Entry 9ES7 (electron microscopy, 1.94 A resolution); this record covers chains A and I of the 18 polymer chains in the assembly.

[Chain A (and I)]
Name: Cytochrome b6
Source organism: Spinacia oleracea
Notes: chain I of this document is another copy of the same molecule, construct and numbering; everything in this record applies to it too
UniProt: P00165 (CYB6_SPIOL); numbering as in UniProt (aligned over 1-215)
Chain sequence (215 residues; numbered 1 to 215; the number before each row is that of its first residue):
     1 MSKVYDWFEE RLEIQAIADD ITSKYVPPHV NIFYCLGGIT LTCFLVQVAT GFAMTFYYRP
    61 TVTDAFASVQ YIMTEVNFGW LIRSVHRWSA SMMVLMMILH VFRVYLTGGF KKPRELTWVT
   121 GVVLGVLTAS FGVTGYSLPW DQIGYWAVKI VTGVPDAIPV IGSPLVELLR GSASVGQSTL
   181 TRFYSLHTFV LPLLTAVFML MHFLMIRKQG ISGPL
Unresolved in the structure: 1
Covalent attachments: heme c (HEC) linked to Cys35
Metal / ion sites: heme Fe site 1: His86, His187; heme Fe site 2: His100, His202
Residues lining bound ligands:
  - beta-carotene (BCR): Ile32, Phe33, Ile39, Met96, Leu99
  - chlorophyll a (CLA): Met97, Ile98, Val101, Phe102, Tyr105, Gly125, Val126, Ala129, Ser130, Val133, Thr134, Phe183
  - heme c (HEC): Val30, Asn31, Tyr34, Gly38, Leu41, Thr42, Phe203, Ile206, Arg207, Gly210, Ile211
  - heme (HEM), molecule 1: Tyr34, Gly37, Gly38, Thr40, Leu41, Met93, Met97, His100, Val101, Arg103, Val104, Gly109, Arg114, Thr117, Trp118, Gly121, Val122, Leu124, Thr128, Met199, His202, Phe203, Ile206, Gly210, Ile211, Ser212
  - heme (HEM), molecule 2: Phe44, Gln47, Val48, Gly51, Phe52, Met54, Thr55, Tyr58, Arg83, His86, Arg87, Ala90, Met93, Thr128, Phe131, Gly135, Leu138, Pro139, Tyr184, His187, Thr188, Pro192
Reported in the primary citation:
  - catalytic residues: Asp20, Arg207 (proposed by the authors, not directly observed)

[Chain A / chain I interface]
Pairs across the interface (39; chain A residue first):
  Phe8(A) - Leu116(I)  hydrophobic
  Arg11(A) - Lys112(I)
  Arg11(A) - Pro113(I)
  Arg11(A) - Glu115(I)  salt bridge
  Arg11(A) - Gln209(I)  hydrogen bond (backbone-side chain)
  Leu12(A) - Leu116(I)  hydrophobic
  Leu12(A) - Lys208(I)
  Leu12(A) - Gln209(I)
  Phe52(A) - Phe189(I)  hydrophobic
  Phe52(A) - Val190(I)  hydrophobic
  Thr55(A) - Thr181(I)
  Thr55(A) - Ser185(I)  hydrogen bond
  Phe56(A) - Thr181(I)
  Phe56(A) - Arg182(I)
  Phe56(A) - Ser185(I)
  Tyr57(A) - Arg182(I)  hydrogen bond
  Tyr58(A) - Thr181(I)
  Arg59(A) - Gln177(I)
  Thr61(A) - Thr61(I)
  Lys112(A) - Arg11(I)
  Pro113(A) - Arg11(I)
  Glu115(A) - Arg11(I)  salt bridge
  Leu116(A) - Phe8(I)  hydrophobic
  Leu116(A) - Leu12(I)  hydrophobic
  Gln177(A) - Arg59(I)
  Thr181(A) - Thr55(I)
  Thr181(A) - Phe56(I)
  Thr181(A) - Tyr58(I)
  Arg182(A) - Phe56(I)
  Arg182(A) - Tyr57(I)  hydrogen bond
  Ser185(A) - Thr55(I)  hydrogen bond
  Ser185(A) - Phe56(I)
  Thr188(A) - Phe189(I)
  Phe189(A) - Phe52(I)  hydrophobic
  Phe189(A) - Thr188(I)
  Val190(A) - Phe52(I)  hydrophobic
  Lys208(A) - Leu12(I)  hydrogen bond (side chain-backbone)
  Gln209(A) - Arg11(I)  hydrogen bond (side chain-backbone)
  Gln209(A) - Leu12(I)
Other interface residues (no listed pair), chain A (26 interface residues in all): Trp7, Glu10, Met205
Other interface residues (no listed pair), chain I (26 interface residues in all): Trp7, Glu10, Met205

[Overview]
Chain A and chain I each contribute 26 residues to their interface; the contacts include 7 hydrogen bonds and
2 salt bridges. Among the polar pairs are Arg11(A)-Glu115(I), Arg11(A)-Gln209(I) and Thr55(A)-Ser185(I). Chain
A binds heme, chlorophyll a and beta-carotene. Heme c is covalently linked to Cys35(A). From the paper:
catalytic residues Asp20(A) and Arg207(A).
Both chains are Cytochrome b6 (Spinacia oleracea). Entry 9ES7 (Cryo-EM structure of Spinacia oleracea
cytochrome b6f complex with water molecules at 1.94 A resolution) was determined by electron microscopy
together with 9ES8 and 9ES9 from the same study.
